1JXJ - chain A; structure by X-ray diffraction, 1.99 A resolution.

== Chain A ==
Name: Alpha-amylase, salivary
Organism: Homo sapiens
Notes: EC 3.2.1.1
Reference sequence: P04745 (AMYS_HUMAN); residues 1-496 here correspond to UniProt positions 16-511 (UniProt number = residue number + 15)
Amino-acid sequence (496 residues; row label = number of the first residue in the row):
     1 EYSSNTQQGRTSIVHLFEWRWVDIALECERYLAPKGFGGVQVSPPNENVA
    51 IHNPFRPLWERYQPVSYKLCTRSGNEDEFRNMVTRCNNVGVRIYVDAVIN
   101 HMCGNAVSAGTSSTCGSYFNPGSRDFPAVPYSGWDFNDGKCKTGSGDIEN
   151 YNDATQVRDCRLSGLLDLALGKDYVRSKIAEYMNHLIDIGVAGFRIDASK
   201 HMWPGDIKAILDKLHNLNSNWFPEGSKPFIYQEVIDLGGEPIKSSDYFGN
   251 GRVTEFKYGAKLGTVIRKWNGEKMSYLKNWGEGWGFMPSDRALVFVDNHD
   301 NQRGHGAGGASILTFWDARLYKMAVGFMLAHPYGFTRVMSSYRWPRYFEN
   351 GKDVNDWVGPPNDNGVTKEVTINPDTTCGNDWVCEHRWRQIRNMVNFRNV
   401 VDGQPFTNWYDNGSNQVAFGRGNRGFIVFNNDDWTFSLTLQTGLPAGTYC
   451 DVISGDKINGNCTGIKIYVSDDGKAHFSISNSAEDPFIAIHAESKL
Differences from the reference sequence: engineered mutation Leu58 (Trp73 in P04745)
Modified / non-standard residues: Glu1 (pyroglutamic acid; PCA)
Disulfides: Cys28-Cys86, Cys70-Cys115, Cys141-Cys160, Cys378-Cys384, Cys450-Cys462
Ion coordination: Ca2+: Asn100, Arg158, Asp167, His201

== In short ==
The Ca2+ site is built by Asn100, Arg158, Asp167 and His201.
Chain A is Alpha-amylase, salivary (Homo sapiens); the structure, Role of mobile loop in the mechanism of
human salivary amylase, was determined by X-ray diffraction, deposited together with 1NM9.
